8C8T - chains H and K of the 14 polymer chains in the assembly; structure by electron microscopy, 3.20 A resolution.

== Chain H ==
Molecule: IgG EPTC112 Fab fragment heavy chain
Organism: Homo sapiens
Notes: antibody fragment or engineered binder
Amino-acid sequence (233 residues; numbered 1 to 233; the number before each row is that of its first residue):
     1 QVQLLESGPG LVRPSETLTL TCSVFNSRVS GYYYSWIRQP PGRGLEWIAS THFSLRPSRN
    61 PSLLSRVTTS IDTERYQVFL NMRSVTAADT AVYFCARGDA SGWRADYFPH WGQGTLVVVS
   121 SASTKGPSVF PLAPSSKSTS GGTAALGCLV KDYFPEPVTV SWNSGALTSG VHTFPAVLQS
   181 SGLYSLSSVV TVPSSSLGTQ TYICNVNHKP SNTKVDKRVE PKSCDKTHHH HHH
Not modelled in the structure: 1, 121-233
Disulfides: C22-C95

== Chain K ==
Molecule: IgG EPTC112 Fab Light Chain
Organism: Homo sapiens
Notes: antibody fragment or engineered binder
Amino-acid sequence (216 residues; row label = number of the first residue in the row; numbering starts at 0):
     0 QSVLTQPPSA SGSPGQSVTI SCTGTSSDIG ASDYVSWYQQ YPGEAPKVII YDVTKRPSGV
    60 PDRFSGSKSG TTASLTVSGL QAEDEADYYC SSDAGRHTLL FGGGTKVTVL GQPKAAPSVT
   120 LFPPSSEELQ ANKATLVCLI SDFYPGAVTV AWKADSSPVK AGVETTTPSK QSNNKYAASS
   180 YLSLTPEQWK SHRSYSCQVT HEGSTVEKTV APTECS
Not modelled in the structure: 0, 109-215
Disulfides: C21-C89

== Interface between chain H and chain K ==
Residue-residue contacts (22):
  Q39(H) - Q39(K)
  L45(H) - Q39(K)
  L45(H) - P45(K)  hydrophobic
  L45(H) - F100(K)
  W47(H) - T97(K)
  W47(H) - L98(K)  hydrogen bond (side chain-backbone)
  P57(H) - R95(K)
  S58(H) - R95(K)  hydrogen bond (side chain-backbone)
  S58(H) - H96(K)  hydrogen bond (side chain-backbone)
  S58(H) - T97(K)
  R104(H) - D51(K)  salt bridge
  A105(H) - L98(K)
  D106(H) - Y33(K)
  D106(H) - L98(K)
  Y107(H) - Y37(K)
  Y107(H) - Y50(K)  hydrophobic
  F108(H) - Y37(K)  hydrogen bond (backbone-side chain)
  F108(H) - L98(K)  hydrophobic
  P109(H) - V47(K)  hydrophobic
  W111(H) - Y37(K)  hydrophobic
  W111(H) - P45(K)
  G112(H) - A44(K)
Interface residues without a listed pair, chain H (19 interface residues in all): Y33, G44, R56, R59, P61, F94
Interface residues without a listed pair, chain K (18 interface residues in all): S35, Y88, D92, L99, G101

== Summary ==
The interface between chain H and chain K involves 19 residues on one side and 18 on the other, with 4
hydrogen bonds and 1 salt bridge. Polar contacts include R104(H)-D51(K), W47(H)-L98(K) and S58(H)-R95(K).
Chain H is IgG EPTC112 Fab fragment heavy chain and chain K is IgG EPTC112 Fab Light Chain, both from Homo
sapiens; the structure, cryo-EM structure of BG505 SOSIP.664 HIV-1 Env trimer in complex with bNAbs EPTC112
and 3BNC117, was determined by electron microscopy.
